PDB entry 8WD0 | X-ray diffraction, 2.60 A resolution | chains B and E of the 6 polymer chains in the assembly

[Chain B]
Molecule: Tubulin beta chain
From: Sus scrofa
UniProtKB: A0A287AGU7 (A0A287AGU7_PIG); residues 1-445 here = UniProt positions 1-445
Chain sequence (445 residues; each row starts with the number of its first residue):
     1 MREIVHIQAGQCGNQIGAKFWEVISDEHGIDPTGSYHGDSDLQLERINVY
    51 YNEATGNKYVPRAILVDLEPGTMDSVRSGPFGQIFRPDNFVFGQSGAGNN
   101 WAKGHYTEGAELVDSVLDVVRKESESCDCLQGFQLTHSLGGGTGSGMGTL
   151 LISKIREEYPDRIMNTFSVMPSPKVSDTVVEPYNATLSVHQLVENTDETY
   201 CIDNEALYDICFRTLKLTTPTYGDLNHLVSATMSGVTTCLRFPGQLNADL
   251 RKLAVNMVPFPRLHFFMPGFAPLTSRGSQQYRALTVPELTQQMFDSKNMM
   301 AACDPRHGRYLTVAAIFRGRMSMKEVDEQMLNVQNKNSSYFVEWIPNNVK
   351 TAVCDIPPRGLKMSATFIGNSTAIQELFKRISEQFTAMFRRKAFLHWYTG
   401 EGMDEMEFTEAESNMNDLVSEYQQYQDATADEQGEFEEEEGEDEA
Disordered / not traced: 429-445
Small-molecule neighbours:
  - GDP (guanosine-5'-diphosphate): Ala9, Gly10, Gln11, Cys12, Gln15, Ile16, Asp67, Ala97, Asn99, Ser138, Gly140, Gly141, Gly142, Thr143, Gly144, Val169, Pro171, Val175, Asp177, Glu181, Asn204, Leu207, Tyr222, Leu225, Asn226
  - Erianin (W4F; 2-methoxy-5-[2-(3,4,5-trimethoxyphenyl)ethyl]phenol): Val236, Cys239, Leu240, Leu246, Ala248, Asp249, Lys252, Leu253, Asn256, Met257, Val313, Ala314, Ala315, Asn347, Asn348, Val349, Lys350, Ala352, Ile368

[Chain E]
Molecule: Stathmin-4
From: Rattus norvegicus
UniProtKB: P63043 (STMN4_RAT); residues -43 to 145 here correspond to UniProt positions 1-189 (UniProt number = residue number + 44)
Chain sequence (189 residues; row label = number of the first residue in the row; numbers below 1 keep their minus sign (Met-43 is residue -43)):
   -43 MTLAAYKEKMKELPLVSLFCSCFLSDPLNKSSYKYEADTVDLNWCVISDM
     7 EVIELNKCTSGQSFEVILKPPSFDGVPEFNASLPRRRDPSLEEIQKKLEA
    57 AEERRKYQEAELLKHLAEKREHEREVIQKAIEENNNFIKMAKEKLAQKME
   107 SNKENREAHLAAMLERLQEKDKHAEEVRKNKELKEEASR
Disordered / not traced: -43 to 5, 29-43, 142-145

[How chain B and chain E interact]
Contacting residue pairs - 24 pairs, chain B then chain E:
  His105(B) with Lys75(E), hydrogen bond
  Tyr106(B) with His78(E), hydrogen bond; Glu79(E); Val82(E), hydrophobic; Ile83(E)
  Leu150(B) with Glu79(E)
  Ser153(B) with Leu72(E); Lys75(E); Arg76(E), hydrogen bond (backbone-side chain)
  Lys154(B) with Arg76(E); Glu79(E), salt bridge
  Arg156(B) with Leu68(E)
  Glu157(B) with Leu72(E); Arg76(E), salt bridge
  Pro160(B) with Leu68(E), hydrophobic
  Gln191(B) with Lys75(E)
  Thr399(B) with Glu89(E)
  Glu401(B) with Val82(E); Ala86(E)
  Gly402(B) with Val82(E); Lys85(E); Ala86(E)
  Asp404(B) with Lys85(E), salt bridge
  Glu407(B) with His78(E), salt bridge
Also at the interface, not in a pair above, chain B (17 interface residues in all): Thr107, Gly400, Met403
Also at the interface, not in a pair above, chain E (13 interface residues in all): Glu65, Leu69

[Overview]
Chain B and chain E form an interface of 17 and 13 residues respectively; the contacts include 3 hydrogen
bonds and 4 salt bridges. Polar contacts include Lys154(B)-Glu79(E), Glu157(B)-Arg76(E) and
Asp404(B)-Lys85(E). Ligands of chain B: Erianin and GDP.
Here chain B is Tubulin beta chain (Sus scrofa) and chain E is Stathmin-4 (Rattus norvegicus). Entry 8WD0
(Crystal structure of T2R-TTL-Erianin complex) was determined by X-ray diffraction.
